PDB entry 8P3S | electron microscopy, 2.95 A resolution | chains D and E of the 8 polymer chains in the assembly

Chain D:
Molecule: Glutamate receptor 2
Organism: Rattus norvegicus
Reference sequence: P19491 (GRIA2_RAT), isoform P19491-2; residues -20 to 862 here correspond to UniProt positions 1-883 (UniProt number = residue number + 21)
Sequence (883 residues; numbered -20 to 862; the number before each row is that of its first residue; numbers below 1 keep their minus sign (Met-20 is residue -20)):
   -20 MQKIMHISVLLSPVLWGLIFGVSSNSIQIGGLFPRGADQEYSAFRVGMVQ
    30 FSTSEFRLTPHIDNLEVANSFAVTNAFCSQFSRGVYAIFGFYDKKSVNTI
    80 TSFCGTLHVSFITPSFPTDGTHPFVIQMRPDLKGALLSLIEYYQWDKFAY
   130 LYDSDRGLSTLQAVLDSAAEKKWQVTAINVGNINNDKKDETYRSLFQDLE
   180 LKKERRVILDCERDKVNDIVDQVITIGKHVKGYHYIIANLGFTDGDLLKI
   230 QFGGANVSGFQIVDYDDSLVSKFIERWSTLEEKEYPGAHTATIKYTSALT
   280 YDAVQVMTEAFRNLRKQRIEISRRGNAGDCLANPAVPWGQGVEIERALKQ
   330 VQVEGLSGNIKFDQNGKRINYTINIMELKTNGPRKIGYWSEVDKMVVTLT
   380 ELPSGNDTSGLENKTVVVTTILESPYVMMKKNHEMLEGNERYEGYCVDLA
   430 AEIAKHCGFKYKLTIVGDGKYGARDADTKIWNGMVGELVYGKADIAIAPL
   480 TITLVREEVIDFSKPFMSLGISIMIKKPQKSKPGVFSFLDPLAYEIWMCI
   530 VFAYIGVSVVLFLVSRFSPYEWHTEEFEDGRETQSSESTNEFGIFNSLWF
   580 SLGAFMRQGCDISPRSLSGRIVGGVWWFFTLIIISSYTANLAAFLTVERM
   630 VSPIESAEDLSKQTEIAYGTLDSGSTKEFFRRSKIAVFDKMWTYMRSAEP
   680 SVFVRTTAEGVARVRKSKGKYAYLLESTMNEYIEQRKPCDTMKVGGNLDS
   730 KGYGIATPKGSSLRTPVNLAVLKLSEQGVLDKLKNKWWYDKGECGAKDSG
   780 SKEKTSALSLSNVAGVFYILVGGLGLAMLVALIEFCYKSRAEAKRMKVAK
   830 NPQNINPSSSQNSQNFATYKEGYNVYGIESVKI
Not modelled in the structure: -20 to 392, 552-568, 774-783, 824-862
Construct notes: variant Arg586 (Gln607 in P19491), Arg743 (Gly764 in P19491)
Disulfide bonds: Cys718-Cys773
Swiss-Prot annotation at these positions:
  - region: Ala846 to Gly856 (Required for interaction with IQSEC1)
  - binding site (L-glutamate): Pro478, Thr480, Arg485, Ser654, Thr655, Glu705
  - site: Arg453 (Interaction with the cone snail toxin Con-ikot-ikot), Ile633 (Crucial to convey clamshell closure to channel opening), Arg660 (Interaction with the cone snail toxin Con-ikot-ikot), Lys752 (Interaction with the cone snail toxin Con-ikot-ikot)
  - modified residue: Ser662 (Phosphoserine), Ser696 (Phosphoserine), Ser839 (Phosphoserine), Ser842 (Phosphoserine), Tyr855 (Phosphotyrosine), Ser859 (Phosphoserine)
  - lipidation (S-palmitoyl cysteine): Cys589, Cys815
  - glycosylation (N-linked (GlcNAc...) asparagine): Asn235, Asn349, Asn385, Asn392
What the authors report for this chain:
  - mutagenesis - F231A: decreased signaling

Chain E:
Molecule: Voltage-dependent calcium channel gamma-2 subunit
Organism: Rattus norvegicus
Reference sequence: Q71RJ2 (CCG2_RAT); numbering as in UniProt (aligned over 1-323)
Sequence (323 residues; numbered 1 to 323; the number before each row is that of its first residue):
     1 MGLFDRGVQMLLTTVGAFAAFSLMTIAVGTDYWLYSRGVCKTKSVSENET
    51 SKKNEEVMTHSGLWRTCCLEGNFKGLCKQIDHFPEDADYEADTAEYFLRA
   101 VRASSIFPILSVILLFMGGLCIAASEFYKTRHNIILSAGIFFVSAGLSNI
   151 IGIIVYISANAGDPSKSDSKKNSYSYGWSFYFGALSFIIAEMVGVLAVHM
   201 FIDRHKQLRATARATDYLQASAITRIPSYRYRYQRRSRSSSRSTEPSHSR
   251 DASPVGVKGFNTLPSTEISMYTLSRDPLKAATTPTATYNSDRDNSFLQVH
   301 NCIQKDSKDSLHANTANRRTTPV
Not modelled in the structure: 1-4, 43-54, 85-91, 163-172, 211-323
Disulfide bonds: Cys40-Cys68, Cys67-Cys77
Swiss-Prot annotation at these positions:
  - modified residue: Ser253 (Phosphoserine), Tyr271 (Phosphotyrosine), Thr321 (Phosphothreonine)
  - glycosylation: Asn48 (N-linked (GlcNAc...) asparagine)

Chain D / chain E interface:
Pairs across the interface (28):
  Tyr523(D) - Tyr181(E)  hydrogen bond
  Glu524(D) - Ile157(E)
  Glu524(D) - Tyr174(E)  hydrogen bond
  Glu524(D) - Tyr176(E)  hydrogen bond
  Met527(D) - Ile157(E)  hydrophobic
  Met527(D) - Phe180(E)  hydrophobic
  Cys528(D) - Ile154(E)  hydrophobic
  Phe531(D) - Ile150(E)  hydrophobic
  Phe531(D) - Ile153(E)  hydrophobic
  Phe531(D) - Ala184(E)  hydrophobic
  Phe531(D) - Phe187(E)
  Ala532(D) - Ile150(E)
  Ile534(D) - Phe187(E)  hydrophobic
  Gly535(D) - Glu191(E)
  Val538(D) - Val143(E)  hydrophobic
  Val538(D) - Glu191(E)
  Val538(D) - Val195(E)  hydrophobic
  Val539(D) - Val143(E)  hydrophobic
  Phe541(D) - Val195(E)  hydrophobic
  Phe541(D) - Val198(E)  hydrophobic
  Leu542(D) - Ile140(E)  hydrophobic
  Leu542(D) - Val143(E)  hydrophobic
  Leu542(D) - Val198(E)  hydrophobic
  Arg545(D) - Ile202(E)
  Phe546(D) - Leu136(E)  hydrophobic
  Phe546(D) - Phe201(E)
  Trp551(D) - Ile202(E)  hydrophobic
  Ile573(D) - Val195(E)  hydrophobic
Also at the interface, not in a pair above, chain D (17 interface residues in all): Pro548
Also at the interface, not in a pair above, chain E (21 interface residues in all): Leu147, Ile188, His205

Summary:
Chain D and chain E form an interface of 17 and 21 residues respectively; the contacts include 3 hydrogen
bonds. Polar pairs include Tyr523(D)-Tyr181(E), Glu524(D)-Tyr174(E) and Glu524(D)-Tyr176(E). From UniProt: 6
L-glutamate-binding residues on chain D. The paper reports that F231A of chain D reduces signaling.
Chain D is Glutamate receptor 2 and chain E is Voltage-dependent calcium channel gamma-2 subunit, both from
Rattus norvegicus; the structure, Homomeric GluA2 flip R/G-unedited Q/R-edited F231A mutant in tandem with
TARP gamma-2, desensitized conformation 2, was determined by electron microscopy (same publication as 8C1P,
8C1Q, 8C1R, 8C1S, 8C2H, 8C2I and 9 further entries).
